PDB entry 7SFR | electron microscopy, 2.60 A resolution | chains A and J of the 51 polymer chains in the assembly

# Chain A
Molecule: 23S rRNA
From: Mycobacterium tuberculosis
Sequence (3138 nucleotides; numbered 1 to 3138; the number before each row is that of its first residue):
     1 UUGUAAGUGU CUAAGGGCGC AUGGUGGAUG CCUUGGCAUC GAGAGCCGAU GAAGGACGUG
    61 GGAGGCUGCG AUAUGCCUCG GGGAGCUGUC AACCGAGCGU GGAUCCGAGG AUUUCCGAAU
   121 GGGGAAACCC AGCACGAGUG AUGUCGUGCU ACCCGCAUCU GAAUAUAUAG GGUGCGGGAG
   181 GGAACGCGGG GAAGUGAAAC AUCUCAGUAC CCGUAGGAGG AGAAAACAAU UGUGAUUCCG
   241 CAAGUAGUGG CGAGCGAACG CGGAACAGGC UAAACCGCAC GCAUGGGUAA CCGGGUAGGG
   301 GUUGUGUGUG CGGGGUUGUG GGAGGAUAUG UCUCAGCGCU ACCCGGCUGA GAGGCAGUCA
   361 GAAAGUGUCG UGGUUAGCGG AAGUGGCCUG GGAUGGUCUG CCGUAGACGG UGAGAGCCCG
   421 GUACGCGAAA ACCCGGCACC UGCCUAGUAU CAAUUCCCGA GUAGCAGCGG GCCCGUGGAA
   481 UCCGCUGUGA AUCCGCCGGG ACCACCCGGU AAGCCUAAAU ACUCCUCGAU GACCGAUAGC
   541 GGAUUAGUAC CGUGAGGGAA UGGUGAAAAG UACCCCGGGA GGGGAGUGAA AGAGUACCUG
   601 AAACCGUGUG CCUACAAUCC GUCAGAGCCU CCUUUUCCUC UCCGGAGGAG GGUGGUGAUG
   661 GCGUGCCUUU UGAAGAAUGA GCCUGCGAGU CAGGGACAUG UCGCAAGGUU AACCCGUGUG
   721 GGGUAGCCGC AGCGAAAGCG AGUCUGAAUA GGGCGACCCA CACGCGCAUA CGCGCGUGUG
   781 AAUAGUGGCG UGUUCUGGAC CCGAAGCGGA GUGAUCUACC CAUGGCCAGG GUGAAGCGCG
   841 GGUAAGACCG CGUGGAGGCC CGAACCCACU UAGGUUGAAG ACUGAGGGGA UGAGCUGUGG
   901 GUAGGGGUGA AAGGCCAAUC AAACUCCGUG AUAGCUGGUU CUCCCCGAAA UGCAUUUAGG
   961 UGCAGCGUUG CGUGGUUCAC CGCGGAGGUA GAGCUACUGG AUGGCCGAUG GGCCCUACUA
  1021 GGUUACUGAC GUCAGCCAAA CUCCGAAUGC CGUGGUGUAA AGCGUGGCAG UGAGACGGCG
  1081 GGGGAUAAGC UCCGUACGUC GAAAGGGAAA CAGCCCAGAU CGCCGGCUAA GGCCCCCAAG
  1141 CGUGUGCUAA GUGGGAAAGG AUGUGCAGUC GCAAAGACAA CCAGGAGGUU GGCUUAGAAG
  1201 CAGCCACCCU UGAAAGAGUG CGUAAUAGCU CACUGGUCAA GUGAUUGUGC GCCGAUAAUG
  1261 UAGCGGGGCU CAAGCACACC GCCGAAGCCG CGGCACAUCC ACCUUGUGGU GGGUGUGGGU
  1321 AGGGGAGCGU CCCUCAUUCA GCGAAGCCAC CGGGUGACCG GUGGUGGAGG GUGGGGGAGU
  1381 GAGAAUGCAG GCAUGAGUAG CGACAAGGCA AGUGAGAACC UUGCCCGCCG AAAGACCAAG
  1441 GGUUCCUGGG CCAGGCCAGU CCGCCCAGGG UGAGUCGGGA CCUAAGGCGA GGCCGACAGG
  1501 CGUAGUCGAU GGACAACGGG UUGAUAUUCC CGUACCCGUG UGUGGGCGCC CGUGACGAAU
  1561 CAGCGGUACU AACCACCCAA AACCGGAUCG AUCACUCCCC UUCGGGGGUG UGGAGUUCUG
  1621 GGGCUGCGUG GGAACUUCGC UGGUAGUAGU CAAGCGAAGG GGUGACGCAG GAAGGUAGCC
  1681 GUACCAGUCA GUGGUAACAC UGGGGCAAGC CGGUAGGGAG AGCGAUAGGC AAAUCCGUCG
  1741 CUCACUAAUC CUGAGAGGUG ACGCAUAGCC GGUUGAGGCG AAUUCGGUGA UCCUCUGCUG
  1801 CCAAGAAAAG CCUCUAGCGA GCACACACAC GGCCCGUACC CCAAACCGAC ACAGGUGGUC
  1861 AGGUAGAGCA UACCAAGGCG UACGAGAUAA CUAUGGUUAA GGAACUCGGC AAAAUGCCCC
  1921 CGUAACUUCG GGAGAAGGGG GACCGGAAUA UCGUGAACAC CCUUGCGGUG GGAGCGGGAU
  1981 CCGGUCGCAG AAACCAGUGA GGAGCGACUG UUUACUAAAA ACACAGGUCC GUGCGAAGUC
  2041 GCAAGACGAU GUAUACGGAC UGACGCCUGC CCGGUGCUGG AAGGUUAAGA GGACCCGUUA
  2101 ACCCGCAAGG GUGAAGCGGA GAAUUUAAGC CCCAGUAAAC GGCGGUGGUA ACUAUAACCA
  2161 UCCUAAGGUA GCGAAAUUCC UUGUCGGGUA AGUUCCGACC UGCACGAAUG GCGUAACGAC
  2221 UUCUCAACUG UCUCAACCAU AGACUCGGCG AAAUUGCACU ACGAGUAAAG AUGCUCGUUA
  2281 CGCGCGGCAG GACGAAAAGA CCCCGGGACC UUCACUACAA CUUGGUAUUG AUGUUCGGUA
  2341 CGGUUUGUGU AGGAUAGGUG GGAGACUGUG AAACCUCGAC GCCAGUUGGG GCGGAGUCGU
  2401 UGUUGAAAUA CCACUCUGAU CGUAUUGGGC AUCUAACCUC GAACCCUGAA UCGGGUUUAG
  2461 GGACAGUGCC UGGCGGGUAG UUUAACUGGG GCGGUUGCCU CCUAAAAUGU AACGGAGGCG
  2521 CCCAAAGGUU CCCUCAACCU GGACGGCAAU CAGGUGGCGA GUGUAAAUGC ACAAGGGAGC
  2581 UUGACUGCGA GACUUACAAG UCAAGCAGGG ACGAAAGUCG GGAUUAGUGA UCCGGCACCC
  2641 CCGAGUGGAA GGGGUGUCGC UCAACGGAUA AAAGGUACCC CGGGGAUAAC AGGCUGAUCU
  2701 UCCCCAAGAG UCCAUAUCGA CGGGAUGGUU UGGCACCUCG AUGUCGGCUC GUCGCAUCCU
  2761 GGGGCUGGAG CAGGUCCCAA GGGUUGGGCU GUUCGCCCAU UAAAGCGGCA CGCGAGCUGG
  2821 GUUUAGAACG UCGUGAGACA GUUCGGUCUC UAUCCGCCGC GCGCGUCAGA AACUUGAGGA
  2881 AACCUGUCCC UAGUACGAGA GGACCGGGAC GGACGAACCU CUGGUGCACC AGUUGUCCCG
  2941 CCAGGGGCAC CGCUGGAUAG CCACGUUCGG UCAGGAUAAC CGCUGAAAGC AUCUAAGCGG
  3001 GAAACCUUCU CCAAGAUCAG GUUUCUCACC CACUUGGUGG GAUAAGGCCC CCCGCAGAAC
  3061 ACGGGUUCAA UAGGUCAGAC CUGGAAGCUC AGUAAUGGGU GUAGGGAACU GGUGCUAACC
  3121 GGCCGAAAAC UUACAACA
Disordered / not traced: 1-4, 1013-1022, 3133-3138
Modified residues: 5MU (5-methyluridine 5'-monophosphate) at position 2177, 6MZ (N6-methyladenosine-5'-monophosphate) at position 2268, OMG (o2'-methylguanosine-5'-monophosphate) at position 2489, OMC (o2'-methylycytidine-5'-monophosphate) at position 2736, OMG (o2'-methylguanosine-5'-monophosphate) at position 2791
Ion coordination: Mg2+ site 1: A13, G15, G16; Mg2+ site 2: A14, G15; Mg2+ site 3: C31, G1370; Mg2+ site 4: C46, G217; Mg2+ site 5 near U72 (its only coordinating residue here); Mg2+ site 6 near U120 (its only coordinating residue here); Mg2+ site 7: G161, A162, U166; Mg2+ site 8: G194, U2481; Mg2+ site 9 near G194 (its only coordinating residue here); Mg2+ site 10: A199, C200; Mg2+ site 11 near G220 (its only coordinating residue here); Mg2+ site 12 near C251 (its only coordinating residue here); 208 more Mg2+ sites not listed
Small-molecule neighbours: Sequanamycin 9 (WDP): G874, U875, G877, G880, A881, A2296, A2297, A2300, A2741, G2743, U2847, C2848, U2849

# Chain J
Name: 50S ribosomal protein L13
From: Mycobacterium tuberculosis
UniProt: A0A0T9D5H2 (A0A0T9D5H2_MYCTX); residues -47 to 147 here correspond to UniProt positions 1-195 (UniProt number = residue number + 48)
Sequence (195 residues; numbered -47 to 147; the number before each row is that of its first residue; numbers below 1 keep their minus sign (Met-47 is residue -47)):
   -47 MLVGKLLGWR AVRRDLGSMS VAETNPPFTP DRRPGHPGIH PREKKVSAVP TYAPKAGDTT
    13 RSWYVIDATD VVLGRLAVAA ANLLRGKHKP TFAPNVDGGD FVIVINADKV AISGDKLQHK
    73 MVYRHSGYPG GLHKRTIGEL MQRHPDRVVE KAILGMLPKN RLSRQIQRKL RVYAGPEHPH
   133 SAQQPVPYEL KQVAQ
Disordered / not traced: -47 to 1

# Interface between chain A and chain J
Contacting residue pairs (102; chain A residue first):
  A5(A) - Ala134(J)  base contact
  A6(A) - His132(J)  hydrogen bond to the sugar
  A6(A) - Ala134(J)  base contact
  A6(A) - Gln135(J)  hydrogen bond to the sugar
  G7(A) - Trp15(J)  sugar contact
  G7(A) - Arg123(J)  salt bridge to the phosphate
  G7(A) - His132(J)  phosphate contact
  G7(A) - Gln135(J)  hydrogen bond to the sugar
  U8(A) - Phe53(J)  sugar contact
  C615(A) - Arg116(J)  phosphate contact
  C615(A) - Arg120(J)  sugar contact
  A616(A) - Arg113(J)  hydrogen bond to the phosphate
  A616(A) - Arg116(J)  salt bridge to the phosphate
  A617(A) - Arg113(J)  salt bridge to the phosphate
  G625(A) - Ala5(J)  phosphate contact
  G625(A) - Asn47(J)  sugar contact
  A626(A) - Pro6(J)  sugar contact
  A626(A) - Lys7(J)  salt bridge to the phosphate
  A626(A) - Ala8(J)  hydrogen bond to the sugar
  G627(A) - Lys7(J)  phosphate contact
  G627(A) - Ala8(J)  sugar contact
  A658(A) - Asn47(J)  base contact
  U659(A) - Asn47(J)  hydrogen bond to the sugar
  U659(A) - Arg113(J)  salt bridge to the phosphate
  U659(A) - Leu114(J)  phosphate contact
  G660(A) - Pro46(J)  sugar contact
  G660(A) - Asn47(J)  sugar contact
  G660(A) - Asn112(J)  hydrogen bond to the phosphate
  G660(A) - Arg113(J)  hydrogen bond to the phosphate
  G660(A) - Leu114(J)  hydrogen bond to the phosphate
  G661(A) - Asn112(J)  hydrogen bond to the phosphate
  C1124(A) - Pro2(J)  base contact
  C1124(A) - Thr3(J)  hydrogen bond to the base
  C1134(A) - Val30(J)  sugar contact
  C1135(A) - Val30(J)  sugar contact
  C1135(A) - Asn34(J)  sugar contact
  C1135(A) - Arg37(J)  hydrogen bond to the phosphate
  C1135(A) - Met108(J)  hydrogen bond to the sugar
  C1136(A) - Arg37(J)  salt bridge to the phosphate
  C1136(A) - Lys39(J)  salt bridge to the phosphate
  C1136(A) - Met108(J)  sugar contact
  C1136(A) - Leu109(J)  sugar contact
  C1136(A) - Pro110(J)  sugar contact
  A1138(A) - Lys39(J)  salt bridge to the phosphate
  G1140(A) - Gln147(J)  hydrogen bond to the base
  C1141(A) - Arg27(J)  hydrogen bond to the base
  C1141(A) - Lys143(J)  base contact
  C1141(A) - Gln144(J)  sugar contact
  G1142(A) - Gln144(J)  hydrogen bond to the phosphate
  G1142(A) - Gln147(J)  hydrogen bond to the sugar
  G1151(A) - Lys68(J)  hydrogen bond to the base
  G1260(A) - His77(J)  stacking on the base
  G1260(A) - Gly82(J)  hydrogen bond to the phosphate
  G1260(A) - Leu84(J)  sugar contact
  U1261(A) - Tyr75(J)  base contact
  U1261(A) - Leu84(J)  sugar contact
  G1266(A) - Gly107(J)  hydrogen bond to the base
  G1267(A) - Val30(J)  base contact
  G1267(A) - Lys103(J)  phosphate contact
  G1267(A) - Ala104(J)  hydrogen bond to the sugar
  G1267(A) - Gly107(J)  sugar contact
  G1267(A) - Met108(J)  hydrogen bond to the base
  G1268(A) - Leu25(J)  sugar contact
  G1268(A) - Gly26(J)  hydrogen bond to the phosphate
  G1268(A) - Lys72(J)  salt bridge to the phosphate
  G1268(A) - Lys103(J)  salt bridge to the phosphate
  G1268(A) - Ala104(J)  phosphate contact
  C1269(A) - Val24(J)  phosphate contact
  C1269(A) - Leu25(J)  phosphate contact
  C1269(A) - Gly26(J)  hydrogen bond to the phosphate
  C1269(A) - Lys68(J)  salt bridge to the phosphate
  U1270(A) - Val24(J)  phosphate contact
  U1270(A) - Asp67(J)  base contact
  U1270(A) - Lys68(J)  salt bridge to the phosphate
  C1271(A) - Asp22(J)  hydrogen bond to the base
  C1271(A) - Val24(J)  base contact
  C1271(A) - Arg27(J)  hydrogen bond to the sugar
  C1271(A) - Ala63(J)  base contact
  A1273(A) - Gly26(J)  base contact
  A1273(A) - Arg27(J)  base contact
  G2277(A) - Lys111(J)  phosphate contact
  U2752(A) - Pro81(J)  phosphate contact
  C2753(A) - Pro81(J)  phosphate contact
  C2753(A) - Gly82(J)  phosphate contact
  A2877(A) - Arg99(J)  hydrogen bond to the sugar
  G2878(A) - Arg76(J)  phosphate contact
  G2878(A) - Arg87(J)  salt bridge to the phosphate
  G2878(A) - Arg95(J)  salt bridge to the phosphate
  G2878(A) - His96(J)  salt bridge to the phosphate
  G2878(A) - Arg99(J)  salt bridge to the phosphate
  G2879(A) - Arg76(J)  salt bridge to the phosphate
  G2879(A) - Ser78(J)  hydrogen bond to the phosphate
  G2879(A) - Tyr80(J)  sugar contact
  G2879(A) - His85(J)  phosphate contact
  A2880(A) - Ser78(J)  hydrogen bond to the phosphate
  A2880(A) - Tyr80(J)  sugar contact
  A2880(A) - His85(J)  salt bridge to the phosphate
  U3017(A) - Arg120(J)  sugar contact
  C3018(A) - Glu102(J)  hydrogen bond to the base
  C3018(A) - Arg120(J)  salt bridge to the phosphate
  U3132(A) - Ala134(J)  hydrogen bond to the sugar
  U3132(A) - Gln136(J)  sugar contact
Interface residues without a listed pair, chain A (45 interface residues in all): A624, C1137, A2280
Interface residues without a listed pair, chain J (61 interface residues in all): Gly83, Gln117, Pro131, Leu142

# Overview
The interface between chain A and chain J involves 45 residues on one side and 61 on the other; the contacts
include 31 hydrogen bonds, 19 salt bridges and 1 aromatic stacking contact. Polar pairs include
C1124(A)-Thr3(J), G1140(A)-Gln147(J) and C1141(A)-Arg27(J).
Here chain A is 23S rRNA and chain J is 50S ribosomal protein L13, both from Mycobacterium tuberculosis. Entry
7SFR (Unmethylated Mtb Ribosome 50S with SEQ-9) was determined by electron microscopy together with 7KGB from
the same study.
